PDB entry 3NNY | X-ray diffraction, 2.10 A resolution | chains A and B

[Chain A (and B)]
Protein: Nitric oxide synthase, brain
Source organism: Rattus norvegicus
Notes: EC 1.14.13.39; chain B of this document is another copy of the same molecule, construct and numbering; everything in this record applies to it too
UniProt: P29476 (NOS1_RAT); residues 297-718 here = UniProt positions 297-718
Chain sequence (422 residues; numbered 297 to 718; the number before each row is that of its first residue):
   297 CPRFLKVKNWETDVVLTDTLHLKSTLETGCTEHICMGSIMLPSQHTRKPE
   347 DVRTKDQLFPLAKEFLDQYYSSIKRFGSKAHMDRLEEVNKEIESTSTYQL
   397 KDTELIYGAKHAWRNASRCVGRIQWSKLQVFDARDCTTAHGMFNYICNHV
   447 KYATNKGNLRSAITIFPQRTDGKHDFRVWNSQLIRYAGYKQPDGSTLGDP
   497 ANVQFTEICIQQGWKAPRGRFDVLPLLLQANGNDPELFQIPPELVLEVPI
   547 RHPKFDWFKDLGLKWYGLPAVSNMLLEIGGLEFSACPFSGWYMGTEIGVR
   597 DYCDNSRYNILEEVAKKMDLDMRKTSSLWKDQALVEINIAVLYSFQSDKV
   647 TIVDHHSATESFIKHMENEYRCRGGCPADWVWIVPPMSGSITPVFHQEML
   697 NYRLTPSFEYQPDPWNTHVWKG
Disordered / not traced: 297-298, 339-349, 717-718 (chain B: 297-298, 339-347)
Ion coordination: Zn2+: C326, C331 (shared with C326(B), C331(B) of chain B); heme Fe near C415 (its only coordinating residue here)
Residues lining bound ligands:
  - 59R (6-{[(3R,4R)-4-(2-{[2-(3-fluorophenyl)ethyl]amino}ethoxy)pyrrolidin-3-yl]methyl}pyridin-2-amine): M336, L337, R414, Q478, P565, V567, F584, S585, G586, W587, E592, W678, Y706
  - tetrahydrobiopterin (H4B), molecule 1: W306, W676, F691, H692, Q693, E694
  - tetrahydrobiopterin (H4B), molecule 2: S334, M336, R596, V677, W678
  - heme (HEM): W409, A412, R414, C415, V416, G417, L424, S457, M570, F584, S585, G586, W587, M589, E592, V649, W678, F704
UniProt features mapped onto this chain:
  - binding site ((6R)-L-erythro-5,6,7,8-tetrahydrobiopterin): S334, V677, W678, F691
  - binding site (heme b): C415, Y706
  - binding site (L-arginine): Q478, W587, Y588, E592
  - mutagenesis: Y588 (Y588F: No decrease in nitric-oxide synthase activity; Y588H: 50% decrease of nitric-oxide synthase activity; Y588S: 30% decrease of nitric-oxide synthase activity)
What the authors report for this chain:
  - binding site for 59R: M336, L337, Y706
  - specificity-determining residues: M336, L337 (proposed by the authors, not directly observed)

[Chain A / chain B interface]
Pairs across the interface (129; chain A residue first):
  L301(A) - I330(B)  hydrophobic
  W306(A) - M336(B)  hydrophobic
  E307(A) - N601(B)
  E307(A) - S602(B)  hydrogen bond (backbone-side chain)
  H317(A) - I330(B)
  S320(A) - H329(B)
  T321(A) - H329(B)
  L322(A) - E328(B)
  L322(A) - H329(B)
  E323(A) - E328(B)
  T324(A) - T327(B)  hydrogen bond (side chain-backbone)
  T324(A) - E328(B)  hydrogen bond (backbone-backbone)
  T324(A) - H329(B)
  T324(A) - I330(B)
  T324(A) - C331(B)
  C326(A) - C326(B)  hydrophobic
  C326(A) - T327(B)
  C326(A) - E328(B)  hydrogen bond (backbone-backbone)
  C326(A) - C331(B)  hydrophobic
  T327(A) - T324(B)  hydrogen bond (backbone-side chain)
  T327(A) - C326(B)
  T327(A) - E328(B)
  E328(A) - L322(B)
  E328(A) - E323(B)
  E328(A) - T324(B)  hydrogen bond (backbone-backbone)
  E328(A) - C326(B)  hydrogen bond (backbone-backbone)
  E328(A) - E328(B)
  H329(A) - S320(B)
  H329(A) - T321(B)
  H329(A) - L322(B)
  H329(A) - T324(B)
  H329(A) - Y698(B)
  I330(A) - L301(B)  hydrophobic
  I330(A) - H317(B)
  I330(A) - T324(B)
  I330(A) - L696(B)  hydrophobic
  I330(A) - N697(B)
  I330(A) - Y698(B)  hydrophobic
  C331(A) - C326(B)  hydrophobic
  C331(A) - C331(B)  hydrophobic
  C331(A) - N697(B)  hydrogen bond (backbone-backbone)
  M332(A) - L301(B)  hydrophobic
  M332(A) - L696(B)  hydrophobic
  S334(A) - W676(B)
  S334(A) - E694(B)
  S334(A) - M695(B)  hydrogen bond (side chain-backbone)
  I335(A) - E694(B)
  I335(A) - M695(B)
  M336(A) - W306(B)
  M336(A) - E694(B)  hydrogen bond (backbone-side chain)
  V595(A) - S686(B)
  R596(A) - S686(B)
  R596(A) - F691(B)
  R596(A) - H692(B)
  D600(A) - H692(B)  salt bridge
  N601(A) - E307(B)
  L607(A) - I687(B)  hydrophobic
  K620(A) - Q642(B)
  T621(A) - D650(B)  hydrogen bond
  T621(A) - H652(B)
  S622(A) - L638(B)
  S622(A) - Q642(B)  hydrogen bond
  S622(A) - D650(B)
  S623(A) - I635(B)
  L624(A) - N634(B)
  L624(A) - I635(B)  hydrophobic
  L624(A) - L638(B)  hydrophobic
  L624(A) - H651(B)
  K626(A) - I687(B)
  D627(A) - V631(B)
  D627(A) - H651(B)  salt bridge
  D627(A) - H652(B)  salt bridge
  D627(A) - M683(B)
  D627(A) - S684(B)  hydrogen bond
  Q628(A) - V631(B)
  Q628(A) - E632(B)  hydrogen bond
  Q628(A) - I635(B)
  L630(A) - I687(B)  hydrophobic
  V631(A) - D627(B)
  V631(A) - Q628(B)
  V631(A) - V631(B)  hydrophobic
  E632(A) - Q628(B)  hydrogen bond
  N634(A) - L624(B)
  I635(A) - S623(B)
  I635(A) - L624(B)  hydrophobic
  I635(A) - Q628(B)
  L638(A) - S622(B)
  L638(A) - L624(B)  hydrophobic
  Q642(A) - S622(B)  hydrogen bond
  D650(A) - T621(B)  hydrogen bond
  D650(A) - S622(B)
  H651(A) - L624(B)
  H651(A) - D627(B)  salt bridge
  H652(A) - T621(B)
  H652(A) - D627(B)  salt bridge
  W676(A) - S334(B)
  W676(A) - V677(B)  hydrophobic
  V677(A) - W676(B)  hydrophobic
  P682(A) - S684(B)
  P682(A) - G685(B)  hydrogen bond (backbone-backbone)
  P682(A) - S686(B)  hydrogen bond (backbone-backbone)
  M683(A) - D627(B)
  M683(A) - S684(B)
  S684(A) - D627(B)  hydrogen bond
  S684(A) - P682(B)
  S684(A) - M683(B)
  S684(A) - S684(B)
  G685(A) - P682(B)  hydrogen bond (backbone-backbone)
  S686(A) - V595(B)
  S686(A) - R596(B)
  S686(A) - P682(B)  hydrogen bond (backbone-backbone)
  I687(A) - L607(B)  hydrophobic
  I687(A) - K626(B)
  I687(A) - D627(B)
  I687(A) - L630(B)  hydrophobic
  F691(A) - R596(B)
  H692(A) - R596(B)
  H692(A) - D600(B)
  E694(A) - S334(B)
  E694(A) - I335(B)
  E694(A) - M336(B)  hydrogen bond (side chain-backbone)
  M695(A) - S334(B)  hydrogen bond (backbone-side chain)
  M695(A) - I335(B)
  L696(A) - I330(B)  hydrophobic
  L696(A) - M332(B)  hydrophobic
  N697(A) - I330(B)
  N697(A) - C331(B)  hydrogen bond (backbone-backbone)
  Y698(A) - H329(B)
  Y698(A) - I330(B)  hydrophobic
Also at the interface, not in a pair above, chain A (64 interface residues in all): K302, V303, G333, L337, C599, S602, S653
Also at the interface, not in a pair above, chain B (63 interface residues in all): V303, G333, L337, C599, S653, Q693

[Summary]
The interface between chain A and chain B involves 64 residues on one side and 63 on the other; the contacts
include 25 hydrogen bonds and 5 salt bridges. Polar contacts include D600(A)-H692(B), D627(A)-H651(B) and
D627(A)-H652(B). The paper reports a binding site for 59R at M336(A), L337(A) and Y706(A); specificity
determinants M336(A) and L337(A).
Chain A and chain B are both Nitric oxide synthase, brain (Rattus norvegicus); the structure, Structure of rat
neuronal nitric oxide synthase heme domain complexed with
6-(((3R,4R)-4-(2-(3-Fluorophenethylamino)ethoxy)pyrrolidin-3-yl)methyl)pyridin-2-amine, was determined by
X-ray diffraction (same publication as 3NNZ).
